PDB entry 8OPX | X-ray diffraction, 2.90 A resolution | chains C and A of the 4 polymer chains in the assembly

[Chain C]
Molecule: Putative acyltransferase Rv0859
Source organism: Mycobacterium tuberculosis H37Rv
Notes: EC 2.3.1.-
UniProtKB: O53871 (Y0859_MYCTU); numbering as in UniProt (aligned over 1-403)
Amino-acid sequence (403 residues; each row starts with the number of its first residue):
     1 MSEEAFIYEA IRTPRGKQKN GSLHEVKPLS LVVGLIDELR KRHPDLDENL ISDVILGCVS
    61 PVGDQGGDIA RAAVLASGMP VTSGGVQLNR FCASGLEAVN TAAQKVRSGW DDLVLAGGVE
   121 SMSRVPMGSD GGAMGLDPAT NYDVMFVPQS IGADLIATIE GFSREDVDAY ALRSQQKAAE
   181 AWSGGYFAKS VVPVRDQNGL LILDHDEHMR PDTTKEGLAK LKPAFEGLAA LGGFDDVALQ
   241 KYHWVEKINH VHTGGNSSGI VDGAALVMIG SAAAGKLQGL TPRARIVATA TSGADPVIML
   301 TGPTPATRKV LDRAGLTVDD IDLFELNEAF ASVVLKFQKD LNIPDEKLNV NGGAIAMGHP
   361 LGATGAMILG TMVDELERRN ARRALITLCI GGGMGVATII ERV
Not modelled in the structure: 1, 226-231

[Chain A]
Molecule: 3-hydroxyacyl-CoA dehydrogenase
Source organism: Mycobacterium tuberculosis H37Rv
Notes: EC 1.1.1.35
UniProtKB: O53872 (O53872_MYCTU); numbering as in UniProt (aligned over 1-720)
Amino-acid sequence (736 residues; numbered -15 to 720; the number before each row is that of its first residue; numbers below 1 keep their minus sign (Met-15 is residue -15)):
   -15 MGSSHHHHHH SQDPNSMPDN TIQWDKDADG IVTLTMDDPS GSTNVMNEAY IESMGKAVDR
    45 LVAEKDSITG VVVASAKKTF FAGGDVKTMI QARPEDAGDV FNTVETIKRQ LRTLETLGKP
   105 VVAAINGAAL GGGLEIALAC HHRIAADVKG SQLGLPEVTL GLLPGGGGVT RTVRMFGIQN
   165 AFVSVLAQGT RFKPAKAKEI GLVDELVATV EELVPAAKAW IKEELKANPD GAGVQPWDKK
   225 GYKMPGGTPS SPGLAAILPS FPSNLRKQLK GAPMPAPRAI LAAAVEGAQV DFDTASRIES
   285 RYFASLVTGQ VAKNMMQAFF FDLQAINAGG SRPEGIGKTP IKRIGVLGAG MMGAGIAYVS
   345 AKAGYEVVLK DVSLEAAAKG KGYSEKLEAK ALERGRTTQE RSDALLARIT PTADAADFKG
   405 VDFVIEAVFE NQELKHKVFG EIEDIVEPNA ILGSNTSTLP ITGLATGVKR QEDFIGIHFF
   465 SPVDKMPLVE IIKGEKTSDE ALARVFDYTL AIGKTPIVVN DSRGFFTSRV IGTFVNEALA
   525 MLGEGVEPAS IEQAGSQAGY PAPPLQLSDE LNLELMHKIA VATRKGVEDA GGTYQPHPAE
   585 AVVEKMIELG RSGRLKGAGF YEYADGKRSG LWPGLRETFK SGSSQPPLQD MIDRMLFAEA
   645 LETQKCLDEG VLTSTADANI GSIMGIGFPP WTGGSAQFIV GYSGPAGTGK AAFVARAREL
   705 AAAYGDRFLP PESLLS
Not modelled in the structure: -15, -8 to 0, 574-577
Sequence notes: initiating methionine (-15); expression tag (-14 to 0)

[Interface between chain C and chain A]
Residue-residue contacts (21):
  His24(C) with Val274(A); Thr278(A)
  Glu25(C) with Thr278(A); Arg281(A), salt bridge; Ile282(A); Arg285(A), salt bridge
  Lys27(C) with Glu270(A); Gln273(A), hydrogen bond
  Asp64(C) with Gln273(A), hydrogen bond
  Arg124(C) with Gln273(A), hydrogen bond; Val274(A)
  Asp196(C) with Arg285(A), salt bridge
  Gln197(C) with Arg285(A); Tyr286(A)
  Asn198(C) with Ala81(A); Arg285(A), hydrogen bond (side chain-backbone); Ala288(A); Ser289(A), hydrogen bond (side chain-backbone)
  Leu200(C) with Ala81(A); Gly82(A); Phe85(A), hydrophobic
Also at the interface, not in a pair above, chain C (10 interface residues in all): Ile202
Also at the interface, not in a pair above, chain A (14 interface residues in all): Asp275

[In short]
The interface between chain C and chain A involves 10 residues on one side and 14 on the other, with 5
hydrogen bonds and 3 salt bridges. Among the polar pairs are Glu25(C)-Arg281(A), Glu25(C)-Arg285(A) and
Asp196(C)-Arg285(A).
Chain C is Putative acyltransferase Rv0859 and chain A is 3-hydroxyacyl-CoA dehydrogenase, both from
Mycobacterium tuberculosis H37Rv; the structure, Structure of Mycobacterium tuberculosis beta-oxidation
trifunctional enzyme in complex with Trehalose (Fragment-B-TRE), was determined by X-ray diffraction together
with 8OPU, 8OPV, 8OPW, 8OPY, 8OQL, 8OQM and 10 further entries from the same study.
